Entry 7PKQ (electron microscopy, 4.20 A resolution (low resolution: residue-level contacts below are approximate; hydrogen-bond / salt-bridge calls are withheld)); this record covers chains 3 and k of the 44 polymer chains in the assembly.

[Chain 3]
Molecule: S3 rRNA
Source organism: Chlamydomonas reinhardtii
Sequence (393 nucleotides; each row starts with the number of its first residue; note: 13 numbers in that range are skipped by the numbering (no residue carries them; nothing is unmodelled there)):
     1 AUUGUU
     9 UGAACACCCCCCAAGCACGUGCCAGAAGGGUCGGUAAAACGUGCGGUGUC
    59 AGUAUAAAGCGUCUUGACUAGGCAGGCAGCGCGUCUGAGCGU
   106 GUGAACACUUUAAACGUUGGGUAAUAUUCGGAGGAUCGGUCAAAUGAGAA
   156 UAUUCCGGAUGGAAAGCCGAAGGCGAAAGCACCAACAUCAGAGUCACUAA
   206 AGCUUCAACGCGUAAGUUUGGGUAGCGAACCGGAUUAGAGACCCGGGUAG
   256 UCCAAACCGUCAACACAUUAUAGU
   286 AAUCUAUAACGCCUGGUGAUACGGUGGCAACACUAUAAAUCAAAGCAAUU
   336 GGCAGCGAUAGAGAUGCGCGGUGGAAUAUGCUGUUUAAAUCGAAUUUACG
   386 CGCAAAAUCUUACCACUUUUU
Differences from the reference sequence: conflict G251 (A10733 in 12503)

[Chain k]
Molecule: uS11m
Source organism: Chlamydomonas reinhardtii
UniProtKB: A0A2K3DQ48 (A0A2K3DQ48_CHLRE); residues 1-233 here = UniProt positions 1-233
Amino-acid sequence (233 residues; numbered 1 to 233; the number before each row is that of its first residue):
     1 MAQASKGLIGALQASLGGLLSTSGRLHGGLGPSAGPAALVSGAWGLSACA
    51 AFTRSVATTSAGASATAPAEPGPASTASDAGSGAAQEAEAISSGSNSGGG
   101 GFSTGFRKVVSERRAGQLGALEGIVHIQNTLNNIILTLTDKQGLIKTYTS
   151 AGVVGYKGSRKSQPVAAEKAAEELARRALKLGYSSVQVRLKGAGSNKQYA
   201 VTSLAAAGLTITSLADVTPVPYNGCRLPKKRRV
Not modelled in the structure: 1-120, 220-233

[Chain 3 / chain k interface]
Residue-residue contacts - 32 pairs, chain 3 then chain k:
  A137(3) with Asp-140(k); Leu-144(k); Ile-145(k); Lys-146(k)
  G138(3) with Ile-145(k); Lys-146(k)
  U141(3) with Tyr-148(k); Ser-150(k); Gly-152(k); Val-153(k)
  C142(3) with Asn-133(k); Tyr-148(k); Ser-150(k); Gly-152(k); Val-153(k)
  G143(3) with Asn-132(k); Asn-133(k)
  G144(3) with Asn-132(k); Lys-161(k)
  U145(3) with Asn-132(k); Gly-158(k)
  A147(3) with Ser-159(k)
  A148(3) with Lys-157(k); Gly-158(k)
  A157(3) with Tyr-148(k)
  U158(3) with Ile-135(k); Tyr-148(k)
  U159(3) with Gln-128(k); Ile-145(k)
  C160(3) with Gly-143(k); Ile-145(k); Lys-191(k)
Interface residues without a listed pair, chain 3 (14 interface residues in all): A129
Interface residues without a listed pair, chain k (25 interface residues in all): His-126, Thr-130, Leu-131, Thr-147, Ala-151, Ser-162, Pro-219

[Overview]
14 residues of chain 3 and 25 residues of chain k are in contact.
Chain 3 is S3 rRNA and chain k is uS11m, both from Chlamydomonas reinhardtii; the structure, Small subunit of
the Chlamydomonas reinhardtii mitoribosome, was determined by electron microscopy.
